Entry 2A6H (X-ray diffraction, 2.40 A resolution); this record covers chains C and D of the 6 polymer chains in the assembly.

[Chain C]
Protein: DNA-directed RNA polymerase beta chain
Organism: Thermus thermophilus
Notes: EC 2.7.7.6
UniProtKB: Q8RQE9 (RPOB_THET8); residue numbers follow UniProt; this construct covers 1-1119
Sequence (1119 residues; each row starts with the number of its first residue):
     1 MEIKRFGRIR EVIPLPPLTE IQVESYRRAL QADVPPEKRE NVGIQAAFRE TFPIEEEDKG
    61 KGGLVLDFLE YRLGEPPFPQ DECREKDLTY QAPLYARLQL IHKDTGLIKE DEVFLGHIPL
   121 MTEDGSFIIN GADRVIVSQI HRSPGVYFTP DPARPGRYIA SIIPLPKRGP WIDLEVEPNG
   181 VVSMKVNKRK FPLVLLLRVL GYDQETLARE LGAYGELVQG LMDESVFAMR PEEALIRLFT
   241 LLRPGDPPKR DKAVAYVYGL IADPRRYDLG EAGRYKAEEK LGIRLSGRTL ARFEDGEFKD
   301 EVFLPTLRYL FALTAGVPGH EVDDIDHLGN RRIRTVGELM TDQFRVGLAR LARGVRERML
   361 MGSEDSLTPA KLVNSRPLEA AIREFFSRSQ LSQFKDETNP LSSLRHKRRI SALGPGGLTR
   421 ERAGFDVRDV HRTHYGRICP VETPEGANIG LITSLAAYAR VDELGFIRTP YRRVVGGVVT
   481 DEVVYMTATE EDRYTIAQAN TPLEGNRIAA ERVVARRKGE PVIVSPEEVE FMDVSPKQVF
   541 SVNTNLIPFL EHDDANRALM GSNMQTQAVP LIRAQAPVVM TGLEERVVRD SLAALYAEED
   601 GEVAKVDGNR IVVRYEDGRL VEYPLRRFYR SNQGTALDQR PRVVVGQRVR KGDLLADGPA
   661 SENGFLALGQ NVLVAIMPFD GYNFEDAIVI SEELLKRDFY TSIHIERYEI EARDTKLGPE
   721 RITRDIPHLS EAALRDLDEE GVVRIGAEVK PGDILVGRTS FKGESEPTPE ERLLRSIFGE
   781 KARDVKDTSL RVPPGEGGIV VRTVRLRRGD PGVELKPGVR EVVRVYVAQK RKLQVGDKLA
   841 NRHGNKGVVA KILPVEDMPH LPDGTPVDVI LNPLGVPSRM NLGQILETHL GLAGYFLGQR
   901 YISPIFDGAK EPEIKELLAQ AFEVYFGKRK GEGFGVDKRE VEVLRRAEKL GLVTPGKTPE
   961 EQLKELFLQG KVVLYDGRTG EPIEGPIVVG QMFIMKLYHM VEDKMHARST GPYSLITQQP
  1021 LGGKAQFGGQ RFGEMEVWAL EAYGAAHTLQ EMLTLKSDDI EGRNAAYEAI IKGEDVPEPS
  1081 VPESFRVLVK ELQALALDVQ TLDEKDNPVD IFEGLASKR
Ligand contacts: streptolydigin (STD): Glu421, Arg422, Ala423, Phe425, Arg428, Ala447, Ile449

[Chain D]
Protein: DNA-directed RNA polymerase beta' chain
Organism: Thermus thermophilus
Notes: EC 2.7.7.6
UniProtKB: Q8RQE8 (RPOC_THET8); numbering as in UniProt (aligned over 1-1524)
Sequence (1524 residues; numbered 1 to 1524; the number before each row is that of its first residue):
     1 MKKEVRKVRI ALASPEKIRS WSYGEVEKPE TINYRTLKPE RDGLFDERIF GPIKDYECAC
    61 GKYKRQRFEG KVCERCGVEV TKSIVRRYRM GHIELATPAA HIWFVKDVPS KIGTLLDLSA
   121 TELEQVLYFS KYIVLDPKGA ILNGVPVEKR QLLTDEEYRE LRYGKQETYP LPPGVDALVK
   181 DGEEVVKGQE LAPGVVSRLD GVALYRFPRR VRVEYVKKER AGLRLPLAAW VEKEAYKPGE
   241 ILAELPEPYL FRAEEEGVVE LKELEEGAFL VLRREDEPVA TYFLPVGMTP LVVHGEIVEK
   301 GQPLAEAKGL LRMPRQVRAA QVEAEEEGET VYLTLFLEWT EPKDYRVQPH MNVVVPEGAR
   361 VEAGDKIVAA IDPEEEVIAE AEGVVHLHEP ASILVVKARV YPFEDDVEVS TGDRVAPGDV
   421 LADGGKVKSD VYGRVEVDLV RNVVRVVESY DIDARMGAEA IQQLLKELDL EALEKELLEE
   481 MKHPSRARRA KARKRLEVVR AFLDSGNRPE WMILEAVPVL PPDLRPMVQV DGGRFATSDL
   541 NDLYRRLINR NNRLKKLLAQ GAPEIIIRNE KRMLQEAVDA LLDNGRRGAP VTNPGSDRPL
   601 RSLTDILSGK QGRFRQNLLG KRVDYSGRSV IVVGPQLKLH QCGLPKRMAL ELFKPFLLKK
   661 MEEKGIAPNV KAARRMLERQ RDIKDEVWDA LEEVIHGKVV LLNRAPTLHR LGIQAFQPVL
   721 VEGQSIQLHP LVCEAFNADF DGDQMAVHVP LSSFAQAEAR IQMLSAHNLL SPASGEPLAK
   781 PSRDIILGLY YITQVRKEKK GAGLEFATPE EALAAHERGE VALNAPIKVA GRETSVGRLK
   841 YVFANPDEAL LAVAHGIVDL QDVVTVRYMG KRLETSPGRI LFARIVAEAV EDEKVAWELI
   901 QLDVPQEKNS LKDLVYQAFL RLGMEKTARL LDALKYYGFT FSTTSGITIG IDDAVIPEEK
   961 KQYLEEADRK LLQIEQAYEM GFLTDRERYD QILQLWTETT EKVTQAVFKN FEENYPFNPL
  1021 YVMAQSGARG NPQQIRQLCG LRGLMQKPSG ETFEVPVRSS FREGLTVLEY FISSHGARKG
  1081 GADTALRTAD SGYLTRKLVD VTHEIVVREA DCGTTNYISV PLFQPDEVTR SLRLRKRADI
  1141 EAGLYGRVLA REVEVLGVRL EEGRYLSMDD VHLLIKAAEA GEIQEVPVRS PLTCQTRYGV
  1201 CQKCYGYDLS MARPVSIGEA VGIVAAQSIG EPGTQLTMRT FHTGGVAGAA DITQGLPRVI
  1261 ELFEARRPKA KAVISEIDGV VRIEETEEKL SVFVESEGFS KEYKLPKEAR LLVKDGDYVE
  1321 AGQPLTRGAI DPHQLLEAKG PEAVERYLVE EIQKVYRAQG VKLHDKHIEI VVRQMMKYVE
  1381 VTDPGDSRLL EGQVLEKWDV EALNERLIAE GKTPVAWKPL LMGVTKSALS TKSWLSAASF
  1441 QNTTHVLTEA AIAGKKDELI GLKENVILGR LIPAGTGSDF VRFTQVVDQK TLKAIEEARK
  1501 EAVEAKERPA ARRGVKREQP GKQA
Not modelled in the structure: 1, 252-363, 1240-1250, 1506-1524
Metal / ion sites: Zn2+ site 1: Cys58, Cys60, Cys73, Cys76; Mg2+: Asp739, Asp741, Asp743; Zn2+ site 2: Cys1112, Cys1194, Cys1201, Cys1204
Ligand contacts: streptolydigin (STD): Gly1081, Ala1082, Asp1083, Ala1085, Leu1086, Asp1090, Pro1257

[Interface between chain C and chain D]
Residue-residue contacts (371; chain C residue first):
  Phe425(C) - Lys1079(D)
  Phe425(C) - Ala1082(D)  hydrophobic
  Phe425(C) - Asp1083(D)
  Arg428(C) - Arg1078(D)  hydrogen bond (backbone-side chain)
  Asp429(C) - Arg1078(D)
  Asp429(C) - Lys1079(D)  hydrogen bond (side chain-backbone)
  Val430(C) - Phe1071(D)  hydrophobic
  Val430(C) - Ser1074(D)
  Val430(C) - His1075(D)  hydrogen bond (backbone-side chain)
  Val430(C) - Arg1078(D)
  His431(C) - Phe1071(D)
  His431(C) - His1075(D)
  Arg432(C) - Lys1047(D)
  Arg432(C) - Pro1048(D)
  Arg432(C) - Phe1053(D)
  Arg432(C) - Phe1071(D)
  Arg432(C) - His1075(D)
  His434(C) - Phe1071(D)
  Tyr435(C) - Val1067(D)
  Tyr435(C) - Phe1071(D)  hydrophobic
  Cys439(C) - Arg1078(D)
  Pro440(C) - Ser1074(D)
  Pro440(C) - Arg1078(D)
  Thr443(C) - Arg1078(D)
  Ile449(C) - Gly1081(D)
  Ile449(C) - Ala1082(D)
  Gln498(C) - Val1067(D)
  Gln498(C) - Leu1068(D)
  Asn500(C) - Thr1066(D)  hydrogen bond
  Asn500(C) - Val1067(D)
  Arg512(C) - Glu975(D)  salt bridge
  Arg516(C) - Leu1068(D)
  Gly519(C) - Phe1053(D)
  Glu520(C) - Lys1047(D)  salt bridge
  Glu520(C) - Phe1053(D)
  Glu520(C) - Glu1054(D)
  Pro521(C) - Phe1053(D)
  Pro521(C) - Val1055(D)
  Val539(C) - Val1067(D)  hydrophobic
  Val539(C) - Phe1071(D)  hydrophobic
  Phe540(C) - Tyr1070(D)  hydrophobic
  Leu550(C) - Tyr1070(D)
  Glu551(C) - Gly1064(D)
  Glu551(C) - Leu1065(D)  hydrogen bond (backbone-backbone)
  His552(C) - Phe1061(D)  hydrogen bond (side chain-backbone)
  His552(C) - Arg1062(D)  hydrogen bond (side chain-backbone)
  His552(C) - Glu1063(D)  hydrogen bond (side chain-backbone)
  His552(C) - Gly1064(D)
  Asp553(C) - Tyr1070(D)  hydrogen bond (backbone-side chain)
  Asp554(C) - Phe1061(D)
  Asp554(C) - Tyr1070(D)
  Ala555(C) - Tyr1070(D)  hydrogen bond (backbone-side chain)
  Ala555(C) - Ser1073(D)
  Ala558(C) - Tyr1070(D)
  Ile676(C) - Ile947(D)
  Ile676(C) - Thr948(D)
  Ile676(C) - Ile949(D)
  Met677(C) - Thr943(D)
  Met677(C) - Ile947(D)
  Pro678(C) - Asp784(D)
  Pro678(C) - Ser942(D)
  Pro678(C) - Thr943(D)
  Pro678(C) - Ile947(D)  hydrophobic
  Phe679(C) - Phe939(D)
  Phe679(C) - Ser942(D)
  Phe679(C) - Thr943(D)
  Asp680(C) - Pro635(D)
  Asp680(C) - Phe939(D)
  Asp680(C) - Thr943(D)
  Gly681(C) - Val633(D)
  Gly681(C) - Pro635(D)
  Gly681(C) - Phe939(D)
  Tyr682(C) - Val633(D)
  Tyr682(C) - Pro635(D)
  Tyr682(C) - Gln636(D)  hydrogen bond
  Asn683(C) - Asp784(D)
  Phe684(C) - Val633(D)  hydrophobic
  Phe684(C) - Pro730(D)
  Phe684(C) - Cys733(D)  hydrophobic
  Phe684(C) - Glu734(D)
  Phe684(C) - Phe740(D)  hydrophobic
  Phe684(C) - Ser782(D)
  Phe684(C) - Arg783(D)
  Phe684(C) - Asp784(D)
  Phe684(C) - Phe939(D)  hydrophobic
  Glu685(C) - Glu734(D)
  Glu685(C) - Ala738(D)
  Glu685(C) - Asp739(D)
  Glu685(C) - Phe740(D)
  Glu685(C) - Arg783(D)  salt bridge
  Asp686(C) - Asp739(D)
  Asp686(C) - Phe740(D)
  Ala687(C) - Val633(D)  hydrophobic
  Arg713(C) - Asp531(D)
  Arg713(C) - Gly532(D)
  Leu729(C) - Arg675(D)
  Glu748(C) - Arg681(D)  salt bridge
  Lys750(C) - Arg681(D)
  Pro751(C) - Arg679(D)
  Pro751(C) - Gln680(D)  hydrogen bond (backbone-backbone)
  Asp753(C) - Arg681(D)  salt bridge
  Glu770(C) - Arg65(D)  salt bridge
  Gln834(C) - Gln724(D)
  Val835(C) - Val632(D)
  Val835(C) - Ser725(D)  hydrogen bond (backbone-side chain)
  Gly836(C) - Gln724(D)
  Gly836(C) - Ser725(D)  hydrogen bond (backbone-side chain)
  Lys846(C) - Asp741(D)  hydrogen bond (side chain-backbone)
  Val848(C) - Val632(D)  hydrophobic
  Val848(C) - Phe740(D)  hydrogen bond (backbone-backbone)
  Val849(C) - Val632(D)
  Ala850(C) - Val632(D)  hydrophobic
  Ala850(C) - Val633(D)  hydrophobic
  Asn872(C) - Asp784(D)  hydrogen bond
  Pro873(C) - Ile947(D)
  Pro873(C) - Ile949(D)
  Leu874(C) - Arg783(D)
  Leu874(C) - Asp784(D)
  Leu874(C) - Leu787(D)  hydrophobic
  Leu874(C) - Met1023(D)  hydrophobic
  Leu874(C) - Arg1029(D)
  Val876(C) - Ile949(D)  hydrophobic
  Pro877(C) - Ile949(D)
  Pro877(C) - Leu1020(D)  hydrophobic
  Pro877(C) - Met1023(D)  hydrophobic
  Ser878(C) - Arg1029(D)  hydrogen bond
  Ser878(C) - Gln1034(D)
  Arg879(C) - Arg1029(D)
  Met880(C) - Gln1037(D)
  Met880(C) - Phe1061(D)  hydrophobic
  Leu882(C) - Gly950(D)
  Leu882(C) - Ile951(D)  hydrophobic
  Leu882(C) - Leu1038(D)  hydrophobic
  Ile885(C) - Ile949(D)
  Ile885(C) - Gly950(D)
  Leu886(C) - Ile951(D)  hydrophobic
  His889(C) - Gly950(D)
  His889(C) - Ile951(D)
  Phe906(C) - Leu1065(D)
  Phe906(C) - Val1067(D)  hydrophobic
  Glu911(C) - Ile951(D)
  Glu911(C) - Asp952(D)
  Glu911(C) - Arg1062(D)  salt bridge
  Lys915(C) - Ile951(D)
  Lys915(C) - Asp952(D)  salt bridge
  Arg945(C) - Asp859(D)  salt bridge
  Arg946(C) - Arg796(D)
  Arg946(C) - Asp859(D)
  Arg946(C) - Leu860(D)
  Glu948(C) - Glu798(D)
  Lys949(C) - Arg796(D)
  Lys949(C) - Glu798(D)
  Lys949(C) - Ile827(D)
  Lys949(C) - Lys828(D)
  Lys949(C) - Asp859(D)  salt bridge
  Lys949(C) - Asp862(D)  salt bridge
  Leu950(C) - Phe1017(D)
  Gln969(C) - Asp952(D)
  Lys971(C) - Asp953(D)  salt bridge
  Ile983(C) - Thr943(D)
  Ile983(C) - Thr944(D)
  Ile983(C) - Gly946(D)
  Glu984(C) - Tyr791(D)
  Glu984(C) - Thr944(D)  hydrogen bond (backbone-backbone)
  Glu984(C) - Ser945(D)
  Glu984(C) - Gly946(D)
  Pro986(C) - Gly946(D)
  Ile987(C) - Gly946(D)
  Ile987(C) - Thr948(D)
  Val988(C) - Thr948(D)  hydrogen bond (backbone-side chain)
  Val988(C) - Ile949(D)
  Glu1002(C) - Arg628(D)
  Glu1002(C) - Gln744(D)  hydrogen bond
  Asp1003(C) - Val630(D)
  Asp1003(C) - Gln724(D)  hydrogen bond (backbone-side chain)
  Asp1003(C) - Gln744(D)
  Met1005(C) - Arg628(D)
  Met1005(C) - Ser629(D)
  Met1005(C) - Pro645(D)  hydrophobic
  Met1005(C) - Met648(D)  hydrophobic
  Met1005(C) - Gln724(D)
  His1006(C) - Gly627(D)
  His1006(C) - Arg628(D)  hydrogen bond (backbone-backbone)
  Ala1007(C) - Ser626(D)
  Ala1007(C) - Glu651(D)
  Arg1008(C) - Asp624(D)
  Arg1008(C) - Tyr625(D)
  Arg1008(C) - Ser626(D)  hydrogen bond (backbone-backbone)
  Ser1009(C) - Asp624(D)
  Ser1009(C) - Glu651(D)  hydrogen bond (side chain-backbone)
  Ser1009(C) - Lys654(D)
  Ser1009(C) - Pro655(D)
  Thr1010(C) - Asp624(D)
  Tyr1013(C) - Asp624(D)  hydrogen bond
  Leu1015(C) - Arg87(D)  hydrogen bond (backbone-side chain)
  Leu1015(C) - Pro526(D)  hydrophobic
  Leu1015(C) - Val528(D)  hydrophobic
  Ile1016(C) - Leu524(D)
  Ile1016(C) - Pro526(D)
  Gln1018(C) - Arg87(D)  hydrogen bond
  Gln1019(C) - Lys621(D)
  Pro1020(C) - Arg622(D)
  Pro1020(C) - Asp624(D)
  Gln1026(C) - Glu651(D)
  Gly1029(C) - Arg622(D)  hydrogen bond (backbone-side chain)
  Gly1029(C) - Val623(D)
  Gly1029(C) - Ser626(D)
  Gln1030(C) - Lys621(D)
  Gln1030(C) - Arg622(D)
  Gln1030(C) - Val623(D)  hydrogen bond (backbone-backbone)
  Gln1030(C) - Ser626(D)  hydrogen bond (backbone-side chain)
  Gln1030(C) - Gly627(D)
  Gln1030(C) - Arg628(D)  hydrogen bond
  Gln1030(C) - Ala746(D)
  Arg1031(C) - Gln616(D)
  Arg1031(C) - Leu619(D)
  Arg1031(C) - Gly620(D)  hydrogen bond (side chain-backbone)
  Arg1031(C) - Lys621(D)
  Arg1031(C) - Arg622(D)
  Phe1032(C) - Leu619(D)
  Phe1032(C) - Gly620(D)
  Phe1032(C) - Lys621(D)  hydrogen bond (backbone-backbone)
  Phe1032(C) - Val623(D)  hydrophobic
  Phe1032(C) - His748(D)
  Gly1033(C) - Leu619(D)
  Glu1034(C) - Leu618(D)  hydrogen bond (backbone-backbone)
  Glu1034(C) - Leu619(D)
  Glu1034(C) - Arg1096(D)  salt bridge
  Met1035(C) - Thr707(D)
  Glu1036(C) - Asn703(D)
  Glu1036(C) - Thr707(D)
  Glu1036(C) - Ile713(D)
  Trp1038(C) - Val1099(D)  hydrophobic
  Trp1038(C) - Ile1223(D)
  Trp1038(C) - Gln1227(D)
  Trp1038(C) - Lys1463(D)
  Ala1039(C) - Thr707(D)
  Ala1039(C) - Arg710(D)
  Ala1039(C) - Ile713(D)  hydrophobic
  Ala1039(C) - Gln1227(D)
  Leu1040(C) - Met763(D)  hydrophobic
  Glu1041(C) - Ala1220(D)
  Glu1041(C) - Ile1223(D)
  Glu1041(C) - Leu1462(D)
  Glu1041(C) - Lys1463(D)  salt bridge
  Ala1042(C) - Arg710(D)  hydrogen bond (backbone-side chain)
  Ala1042(C) - Ala1220(D)
  Ala1042(C) - Ile1223(D)  hydrophobic
  Ala1042(C) - Gln1227(D)
  Tyr1043(C) - Arg710(D)
  Tyr1043(C) - Leu711(D)
  Tyr1043(C) - Ile713(D)  hydrogen bond (side chain-backbone)
  Tyr1043(C) - Gln762(D)
  Tyr1043(C) - Met763(D)  hydrophobic
  Tyr1043(C) - Asn768(D)
  Gly1044(C) - Glu758(D)
  Gly1044(C) - Gln762(D)  hydrogen bond (backbone-side chain)
  Gly1044(C) - Gly1475(D)
  Gly1044(C) - Thr1476(D)
  Ala1045(C) - Glu758(D)
  Ala1045(C) - Gln762(D)
  Ala1045(C) - Met763(D)  hydrophobic
  Ala1046(C) - Glu758(D)  hydrogen bond (backbone-side chain)
  Ala1046(C) - Leu1471(D)  hydrophobic
  Ala1046(C) - Gly1477(D)
  His1047(C) - Phe754(D)
  His1047(C) - Glu758(D)  hydrogen bond (backbone-side chain)
  His1047(C) - Leu1471(D)
  Thr1048(C) - Ala755(D)  hydrogen bond (side chain-backbone)
  Thr1048(C) - Glu758(D)  hydrogen bond
  Leu1049(C) - Val1466(D)  hydrophobic
  Leu1049(C) - Ile1472(D)  hydrophobic
  Gln1050(C) - Gly1469(D)  hydrogen bond (side chain-backbone)
  Gln1050(C) - Leu1471(D)
  Glu1051(C) - Val749(D)
  Glu1051(C) - Pro750(D)
  Glu1051(C) - Leu751(D)  hydrogen bond (side chain-backbone)
  Glu1051(C) - Ser752(D)  hydrogen bond
  Glu1051(C) - Ala755(D)
  Met1052(C) - Val623(D)  hydrophobic
  Met1052(C) - His748(D)
  Leu1053(C) - Lys621(D)  hydrogen bond (backbone-side chain)
  Leu1053(C) - Val1466(D)  hydrophobic
  Lys1056(C) - Arg622(D)
  Lys1056(C) - Val623(D)
  Lys1056(C) - Asp624(D)  hydrogen bond (backbone-backbone)
  Lys1056(C) - Tyr625(D)
  Lys1056(C) - Val749(D)  hydrogen bond (side chain-backbone)
  Lys1056(C) - Leu751(D)
  Ser1057(C) - Lys621(D)
  Ser1057(C) - Arg622(D)  hydrogen bond (side chain-backbone)
  Glu1061(C) - Ile84(D)
  Tyr1067(C) - Pro655(D)  hydrophobic
  Tyr1067(C) - Leu658(D)
  Tyr1067(C) - Arg674(D)  hydrogen bond
  Ile1070(C) - Tyr625(D)
  Ile1070(C) - Pro655(D)  hydrophobic
  Ile1070(C) - Phe656(D)
  Ile1071(C) - Pro655(D)  hydrophobic
  Ile1071(C) - Leu658(D)  hydrophobic
  Ile1071(C) - Lys659(D)
  Ile1071(C) - Val670(D)  hydrophobic
  Gly1073(C) - Lys659(D)
  Asp1075(C) - Ser753(D)  hydrogen bond (side chain-backbone)
  Val1076(C) - Leu751(D)
  Val1076(C) - Ser752(D)
  Pro1082(C) - Leu1468(D)
  Glu1083(C) - Arg87(D)  salt bridge
  Glu1083(C) - Tyr88(D)  hydrogen bond
  Ser1084(C) - Asn617(D)
  Ser1084(C) - Lys621(D)
  Phe1085(C) - Ile1467(D)
  Phe1085(C) - Leu1468(D)  hydrophobic
  Arg1086(C) - Tyr88(D)
  Val1087(C) - Arg613(D)
  Leu1088(C) - Phe614(D)  hydrophobic
  Lys1090(C) - Tyr88(D)
  Lys1090(C) - Met90(D)
  Glu1091(C) - Leu603(D)
  Glu1091(C) - Ile606(D)
  Glu1091(C) - Arg613(D)  salt bridge
  Leu1092(C) - Leu1447(D)  hydrophobic
  Gln1093(C) - Trp21(D)
  Gln1093(C) - Pro518(D)
  Ala1094(C) - Pro518(D)
  Ala1094(C) - Leu603(D)  hydrophobic
  Leu1095(C) - Leu582(D)
  Leu1095(C) - Leu603(D)  hydrophobic
  Leu1095(C) - Thr604(D)
  Leu1095(C) - Leu607(D)  hydrophobic
  Ala1096(C) - Ala13(D)
  Ala1096(C) - Trp21(D)
  Ala1096(C) - His101(D)  hydrogen bond (backbone-side chain)
  Leu1097(C) - Ile10(D)  hydrophobic
  Leu1097(C) - Ala11(D)
  Leu1097(C) - Trp21(D)
  Leu1097(C) - Trp103(D)  hydrophobic
  Leu1097(C) - Ala1451(D)  hydrophobic
  Asp1098(C) - Arg9(D)
  Asp1098(C) - Ile10(D)
  Asp1098(C) - Ala11(D)  hydrogen bond (backbone-backbone)
  Asp1098(C) - Lys17(D)  salt bridge
  Asp1098(C) - Trp21(D)
  Val1099(C) - Val8(D)  hydrophobic
  Val1099(C) - Arg9(D)
  Gln1100(C) - Arg9(D)  hydrogen bond (backbone-backbone)
  Thr1101(C) - Val5(D)
  Thr1101(C) - Lys7(D)
  Leu1102(C) - Arg6(D)  hydrogen bond (backbone-backbone)
  Leu1102(C) - Lys7(D)  hydrogen bond (backbone-backbone)
  Leu1102(C) - Arg9(D)
  Asp1103(C) - Lys3(D)
  Asp1103(C) - Arg6(D)
  Asp1103(C) - Lys7(D)
  Glu1104(C) - Arg6(D)
  Glu1104(C) - Lys7(D)
  Asp1106(C) - Lys7(D)  salt bridge
  Val1109(C) - Lys3(D)
  Val1109(C) - Val5(D)  hydrophobic
  Leu1115(C) - Tyr23(D)  hydrogen bond (backbone-side chain)
  Leu1115(C) - Ile84(D)
  Leu1115(C) - Val85(D)  hydrophobic
  Leu1115(C) - Arg89(D)  hydrogen bond (backbone-side chain)
  Ala1116(C) - Tyr23(D)  hydrogen bond (backbone-side chain)
  Ser1117(C) - Tyr23(D)  hydrogen bond (backbone-side chain)
  Lys1118(C) - Ser20(D)
  Lys1118(C) - Ser22(D)
  Lys1118(C) - Tyr23(D)
  Arg1119(C) - Tyr23(D)
  Arg1119(C) - Glu79(D)
  Arg1119(C) - Arg89(D)
Also at the interface, not in a pair above, chain C (176 interface residues in all): Glu442, Gly446, Pro536, Met560, Val749, Gly752, Arg791, Glu796, Gly847, Arg978, Pro982, Gly985, His999, Thr1054, Asp1058, Ile1060, Lys1072, Phe1112
Also at the interface, not in a pair above, chain D (197 interface residues in all): Glu4, Leu12, Arg48, Phe104, Leu520, Pro521, Leu581, Ile631, Leu652, Glu678, Leu701, His709, Gln714, Gly742, Gln861, Tyr936, Thr940, Ala954, Pro1019, Ala1028, Ala1085, Thr1095, Val1224, Lys1456, Arg1470

[Overview]
Chain C and chain D form an interface of 176 and 197 residues respectively; the contacts include 61 hydrogen
bonds and 18 salt bridges. Polar contacts include Arg512(C)-Glu975(D), Glu520(C)-Lys1047(D) and
Glu685(C)-Arg783(D). Streptolydigin is bound between chain C and chain D.
Here chain C is DNA-directed RNA polymerase beta chain and chain D is DNA-directed RNA polymerase beta' chain,
both from Thermus thermophilus. Entry 2A6H (Crystal structure of the T. thermophilus RNA polymerase holoenzyme
in complex with antibiotic sterptolydigin) was determined by X-ray diffraction.
